Entry 8FIJ (X-ray diffraction, 2.80 A resolution); this record covers chains A and D.

== Chain A ==
Protein: DNA dC->dU-editing enzyme APOBEC-3A
Organism: Homo sapiens
Notes: EC 3.5.4.38
Reference sequence: P31941 (ABC3A_HUMAN); numbering as in UniProt (aligned over 1-199)
Sequence (199 residues; row label = number of the first residue in the row):
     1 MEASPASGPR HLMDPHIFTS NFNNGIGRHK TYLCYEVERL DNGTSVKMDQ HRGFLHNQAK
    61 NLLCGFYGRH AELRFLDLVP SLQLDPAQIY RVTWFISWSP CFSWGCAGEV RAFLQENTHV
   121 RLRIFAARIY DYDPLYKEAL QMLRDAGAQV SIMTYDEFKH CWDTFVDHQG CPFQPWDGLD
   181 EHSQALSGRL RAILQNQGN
Unresolved in the structure: 1-9, 49-50, 63-66, 197-199
Swiss-Prot annotation at these positions:
  - active site: Glu72 (Proton donor)
  - binding site (Zn(2+)): His70, Cys101, Cys106
  - mutagenesis: Arg28 (R28E: No effect on deaminase activity despite an altered restriction activity towards genetic invaders), His29 (H29A: Altered deaminase activity and restriction activity towards genetic invaders), Lys30 (K30F: Altered deaminase activity and restriction activity towards genetic invaders), Asn57 (N57A: Altered deaminase activity and restriction activity towards genetic invaders), Lys60 (K60A: Altered deaminase activity and restriction activity towards genetic invaders), Arg69 (R69A: Altered deaminase activity and restriction activity towards genetic invaders), His70 (H70R: Altered deaminase activity), Glu72 (E72Q: Altered deaminase activity and restriction activity towards genetic invaders), Trp98 (W98L: Altered deaminase activity and restriction activity towards genetic invaders), Cys106 (C106S: Altered deaminase activity), Arg128 (R128A: Altered deaminase activity and restriction activity towards genetic invaders), Tyr130 (Y130A: Altered deaminase activity and restriction activity towards genetic invaders), 3 further mutagenesis entries in UniProt
Bound ions: Zn2+: His70, Cys101, Cys106 (shared with UFP_0(D) of chain D)
Reported in the primary citation:
  - Zn2+ coordination: His70, Cys101, Cys106
  - binding site for the 12-nt DNA strand (chain D): Glu72
  - mutagenesis - R28A, H29R (10-fold): decreased catalytic activity on linear ssDNA (citing earlier work)
  - mutagenesis - E72A: abolished catalytic activity (citing earlier work)
  - mutagenesis - E72A: unchanged stability (citing earlier work)

== Chain D ==
Molecule: 12-nt DNA strand
Sequence (12 nucleotides; each row starts with the number of its first residue; numbers below 1 keep their minus sign (DG-6 is residue -6)):
    -6 GCGCTTXGCG CT
Unresolved in the structure: -6 to -5, 4-5
Modified positions: UFP (5-fluoro-2'-deoxyuridine-5'-monophosphate) at position 0
Bound ions: Zn2+: UFP_0 (shared with His70(A), Cys101(A), Cys106(A) of chain A)

== How chain A and chain D interact ==
Pairs across the interface - 28 pairs, chain A then chain D:
  Gly27(A) with DT-2(D), sugar contact; DT-1(D), phosphate contact
  Arg28(A) with DT-2(D), hydrogen bond to the base; DT-1(D), sugar contact; UFP_0(D), phosphate contact
  His29(A) with DT-2(D), hydrogen bond to the phosphate; DT-1(D), sugar contact; UFP_0(D), base contact; DG1(D), hydrogen bond to the sugar
  Lys30(A) with UFP_0(D), sugar contact
  Thr31(A) with UFP_0(D), hydrogen bond to the sugar
  Asn57(A) with UFP_0(D), hydrogen bond to the phosphate; DG1(D), phosphate contact
  Ala59(A) with DG1(D), phosphate contact
  Lys60(A) with DG1(D), hydrogen bond to the phosphate; DC2(D), salt bridge to the phosphate
  His70(A) with UFP_0(D), sugar contact
  Ala71(A) with UFP_0(D), base contact
  Glu72(A) with UFP_0(D), base contact
  Trp98(A) with DT-1(D), sugar contact; UFP_0(D), base contact
  Ser99(A) with UFP_0(D), base contact
  Cys101(A) with UFP_0(D), base contact
  Ile129(A) with DT-1(D), base contact
  Tyr130(A) with DT-1(D), base contact; UFP_0(D), base contact
  Asp131(A) with DT-1(D), hydrogen bond to the base
  Tyr132(A) with DT-1(D), hydrogen bond to the base
Interface residues without a listed pair, chain A (21 interface residues in all): Leu62, Pro100, Cys106

== In short ==
Chain A and chain D form an interface of 21 and 5 residues respectively; the contacts include 8 hydrogen bonds
and 1 salt bridge. Among the polar pairs are Arg28(A)-DT-2(D), Asp131(A)-DT-1(D) and Tyr132(A)-DT-1(D). From
the paper: a binding site for the 12-nt DNA strand (chain D) at Glu72(A); R28A and H29R of chain A reduce
catalytic activity on linear ssDNA.
Here chain A is DNA dC->dU-editing enzyme APOBEC-3A (Homo sapiens) and chain D is a 12-nt DNA strand. Entry
8FIJ (Wild type APOBEC3A in complex with TT(FdZ)-hairpin inhibitor (crystal form 2)) was determined by X-ray
diffraction, deposited together with 8FII, 8FIK, 8FIL and 8FIM.
